8A3T - chains T and U of the 19 polymer chains in the assembly; structure by electron microscopy, 3.50 A resolution.

Chain T:
Protein: Anaphase-promoting complex subunit 2
From: Saccharomyces cerevisiae
Reference sequence: Q12440 (APC2_YEAST); residue numbers follow UniProt; this construct covers 1-853
Chain sequence (853 residues; row label = number of the first residue in the row):
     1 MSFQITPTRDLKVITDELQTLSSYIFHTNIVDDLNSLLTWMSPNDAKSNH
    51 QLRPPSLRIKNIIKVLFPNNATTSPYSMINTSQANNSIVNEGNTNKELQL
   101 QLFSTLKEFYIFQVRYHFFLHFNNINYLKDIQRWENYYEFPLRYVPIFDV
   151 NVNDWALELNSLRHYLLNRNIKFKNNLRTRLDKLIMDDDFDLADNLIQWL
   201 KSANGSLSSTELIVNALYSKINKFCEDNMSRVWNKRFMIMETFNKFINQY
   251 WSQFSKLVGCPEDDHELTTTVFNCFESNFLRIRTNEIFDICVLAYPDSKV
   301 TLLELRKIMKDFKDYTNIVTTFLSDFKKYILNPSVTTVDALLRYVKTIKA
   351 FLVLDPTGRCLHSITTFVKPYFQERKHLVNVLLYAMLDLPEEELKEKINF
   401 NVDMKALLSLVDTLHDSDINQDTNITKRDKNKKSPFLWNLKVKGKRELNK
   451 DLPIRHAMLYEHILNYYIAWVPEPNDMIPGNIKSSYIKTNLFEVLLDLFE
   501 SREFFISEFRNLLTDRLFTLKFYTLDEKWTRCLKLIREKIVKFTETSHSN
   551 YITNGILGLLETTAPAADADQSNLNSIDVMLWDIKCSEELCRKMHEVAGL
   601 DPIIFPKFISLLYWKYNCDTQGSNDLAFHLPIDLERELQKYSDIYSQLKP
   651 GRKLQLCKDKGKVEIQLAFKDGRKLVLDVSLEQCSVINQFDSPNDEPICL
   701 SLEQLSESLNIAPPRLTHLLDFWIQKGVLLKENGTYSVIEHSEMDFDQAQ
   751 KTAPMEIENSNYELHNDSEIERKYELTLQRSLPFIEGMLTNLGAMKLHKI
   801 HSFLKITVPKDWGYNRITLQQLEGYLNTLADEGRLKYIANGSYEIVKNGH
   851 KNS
Not modelled in the structure: 1-3, 69-91, 420-453, 473-482, 521-524, 545-566, 620-624, 747-853

Chain U:
Protein: Anaphase-promoting complex subunit 11
From: Saccharomyces cerevisiae
Notes: EC 6.3.2.-
Reference sequence: Q12157 (APC11_YEAST); residues 1-165 here = UniProt positions 1-165
Chain sequence (165 residues; numbered 1 to 165; the number before each row is that of its first residue):
     1 MKVKINEVHSVFAWSWHIPSTSDEDAANNDPIGNDEDEDVCGICRASYNG
    51 TCPSCKFPGDQCPLVIGLCHHNFHDHCIYRWLDTPTSKGLCPMCRQTFQL
   101 QKGLAINDAHVQKFVEIVSRRREEMIEEGVAEEFVDFDEPIRQNTDNPIG
   151 RQQVDTILDEDFLLR
Not modelled in the structure: 21-36, 131-165
Curated features (UniProtKB/Swiss-Prot):
  - zinc finger: C52 to R95 (RING-type)
  - mutagenesis: S10 (S10R: In APC11-13; G2/M cell cycle arrest at 37 degrees Celsius), C41 (C41A: Loss of function), C44 (C44A: Loss of function), W81 (W81A: Loss of function), C91 (C91A: Loss of function)
Ion coordination: Zn2+ site 1: C41, C44, H74, C77; Zn2+ site 2: C52, C55, C62, H76; Zn2+ site 3: C69, H71, C91, C94

Chain T / chain U interface:
Contacting residue pairs (82; chain T residue first):
  F518(T) - V11(U)  hydrophobic
  L520(T) - H9(U)
  R537(T) - K56(U)
  D578(T) - K56(U)  salt bridge
  D578(T) - F57(U)
  V579(T) - K56(U)
  V579(T) - F57(U)  hydrophobic
  V579(T) - P58(U)
  W582(T) - F57(U)  hydrophobic
  I603(T) - N6(U)
  I603(T) - E7(U)
  I603(T) - V8(U)  hydrogen bond (backbone-backbone)
  I604(T) - V8(U)
  I604(T) - S10(U)
  F605(T) - V8(U)  hydrogen bond (backbone-backbone)
  F605(T) - H9(U)
  F605(T) - S10(U)
  P606(T) - S10(U)
  P606(T) - F12(U)  hydrophobic
  K607(T) - S10(U)  hydrogen bond (backbone-backbone)
  K607(T) - V11(U)
  K607(T) - F12(U)  hydrogen bond (backbone-backbone)
  F608(T) - F12(U)
  I609(T) - F12(U)  hydrogen bond (backbone-backbone)
  I609(T) - A13(U)
  I609(T) - W14(U)  hydrogen bond (backbone-backbone)
  S610(T) - W14(U)  hydrogen bond
  S610(T) - P58(U)
  L612(T) - G50(U)
  Y613(T) - N49(U)  hydrogen bond (side chain-backbone)
  Y613(T) - G50(U)
  Y613(T) - T51(U)
  Y613(T) - P58(U)
  L634(T) - I5(U)  hydrophobic
  L638(T) - S10(U)
  L638(T) - F12(U)
  Y645(T) - W14(U)
  K649(T) - D60(U)  salt bridge
  P650(T) - A105(U)
  G651(T) - W16(U)
  G651(T) - H17(U)  hydrogen bond (backbone-backbone)
  R652(T) - S15(U)
  R652(T) - W16(U)
  R652(T) - G59(U)
  R652(T) - D60(U)  salt bridge
  K653(T) - A13(U)
  K653(T) - W14(U)
  K653(T) - S15(U)  hydrogen bond (backbone-backbone)
  L654(T) - F12(U)  hydrophobic
  L654(T) - A13(U)
  L654(T) - W14(U)  hydrophobic
  Q655(T) - F12(U)
  Q655(T) - A13(U)  hydrogen bond (backbone-backbone)
  L656(T) - V11(U)
  L656(T) - F12(U)  hydrophobic
  C657(T) - V11(U)  hydrogen bond (backbone-backbone)
  C657(T) - A13(U)  hydrophobic
  K660(T) - V11(U)
  G661(T) - H9(U)
  K662(T) - V8(U)
  K662(T) - H9(U)  hydrogen bond (backbone-backbone)
  V663(T) - I5(U)  hydrophobic
  V663(T) - E7(U)
  E664(T) - I5(U)
  E664(T) - N6(U)  hydrogen bond (backbone-backbone)
  E664(T) - E7(U)  hydrogen bond (backbone-backbone)
  I665(T) - K4(U)
  Q666(T) - K2(U)
  Q666(T) - V3(U)
  Q666(T) - K4(U)  hydrogen bond (backbone-backbone)
  Q666(T) - N6(U)
  L667(T) - K2(U)
  L667(T) - V3(U)  hydrophobic
  A668(T) - M1(U)
  A668(T) - K2(U)  hydrogen bond (backbone-backbone)
  F669(T) - M1(U)  hydrophobic
  I687(T) - V3(U)
  D691(T) - M1(U)
  D691(T) - K2(U)
  D691(T) - V3(U)  hydrogen bond (side chain-backbone)
  S692(T) - M1(U)  hydrogen bond (backbone-backbone)
  V738(T) - M1(U)  hydrophobic
Other interface residues (no listed pair), chain T (50 interface residues in all): D583, L611, V676, C684, N688, F690, D695, E740
Other interface residues (no listed pair), chain U (29 interface residues in all): S47, Q61, I106

Summary:
The interface between chain T and chain U involves 50 residues on one side and 29 on the other; the contacts
include 19 hydrogen bonds and 3 salt bridges. Among the polar pairs are D578(T)-K56(U), K649(T)-D60(U) and
R652(T)-D60(U).
Here chain T is Anaphase-promoting complex subunit 2 and chain U is Anaphase-promoting complex subunit 11,
both from Saccharomyces cerevisiae. Entry 8A3T (S. cerevisiae APC/C-Cdh1 complex) was determined by electron
microscopy.
